Entry 9QWO (X-ray diffraction, 2.54 A resolution); this record covers chains B and C of the 8 polymer chains in the assembly.

Chain B (and C):
Molecule: Isoform 1 of Vinculin
From: Homo sapiens
Notes: chain C of this document is another copy of the same molecule, construct and numbering; everything in this record applies to it too
UniProt: P18206 (VINC_HUMAN), isoform P18206-2; residue numbers follow UniProt; this construct covers 891-1066
Chain sequence (181 residues; row label = number of the first residue in the row):
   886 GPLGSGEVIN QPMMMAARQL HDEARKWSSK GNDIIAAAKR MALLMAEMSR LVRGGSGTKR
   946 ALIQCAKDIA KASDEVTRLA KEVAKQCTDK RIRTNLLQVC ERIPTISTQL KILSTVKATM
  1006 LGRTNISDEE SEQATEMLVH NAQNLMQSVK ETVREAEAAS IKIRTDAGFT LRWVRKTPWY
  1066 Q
Unresolved in the structure: 886-887, 1047-1054, 1061-1066 (chain C: 886-891)
Construct notes: expression tag (886-890)

Chain B / chain C interface:
Residue-residue contacts - 40 pairs, chain B then chain C:
  Leu-888(B) / Ile-894(C)
  Leu-888(B) / Gln-896(C)
  Gly-889(B) / Met-899(C)
  Ser-890(B) / Glu-892(C)
  Ser-890(B) / Ile-894(C)
  Ser-890(B) / Met-899(C)
  Ser-890(B) / Arg-935(C)  hydrogen bond (backbone-side chain)
  Glu-892(B) / Glu-892(C)
  Glu-892(B) / Arg-935(C)  salt bridge
  Val-893(B) / Glu-892(C)
  Ile-894(B) / Glu-892(C)
  Asn-895(B) / Ser-941(C)
  Gln-896(B) / Glu-932(C)
  Gln-896(B) / Arg-935(C)  hydrogen bond
  Gln-896(B) / Leu-936(C)
  Pro-897(B) / Leu-936(C)
  Pro-897(B) / Ser-941(C)
  Pro-897(B) / Gly-942(C)
  Pro-897(B) / Ala-946(C)  hydrophobic
  Met-900(B) / Glu-932(C)
  Met-900(B) / Leu-936(C)  hydrophobic
  Met-900(B) / Ala-946(C)
  Met-900(B) / Cys-950(C)  hydrophobic
  Arg-903(B) / Arg-925(C)
  Arg-903(B) / Leu-928(C)
  Arg-903(B) / Glu-932(C)  salt bridge
  Gln-904(B) / Gln-949(C)
  Gln-904(B) / Asp-953(C)
  Asp-907(B) / Arg-925(C)  salt bridge
  Arg-910(B) / Arg-925(C)
  Arg-938(B) / Glu-892(C)  salt bridge
  Thr-1020(B) / Ser-941(C)
  Glu-1021(B) / Ser-941(C)
  Glu-1021(B) / Gly-942(C)  hydrogen bond (side chain-backbone)
  Val-1024(B) / Ser-941(C)
  Val-1024(B) / Gly-942(C)
  Gln-1028(B) / Gly-942(C)
  Gln-1028(B) / Arg-945(C)
  Asn-1029(B) / Arg-945(C)  hydrogen bond
  Gln-1032(B) / Arg-945(C)  hydrogen bond
Interface residues without a listed pair, chain B (22 interface residues in all): His-1025
Interface residues without a listed pair, chain C (17 interface residues in all): Thr-943

Summary:
22 residues of chain B and 17 residues of chain C are in contact; the contacts include 5 hydrogen bonds and 4
salt bridges. Polar pairs include Glu-892(B)/Arg-935(C), Arg-903(B)/Glu-932(C) and Asp-907(B)/Arg-925(C).
Both chains are Isoform 1 of Vinculin (Homo sapiens). Entry 9QWO (Vinculin tail bound to paxillin LD2) was
determined by X-ray diffraction.
